PDB entry 7ENN | electron microscopy, 2.80 A resolution | chains C and I of the 11 polymer chains in the assembly

== Chain C ==
Protein: Histone H2A type 1
From: Xenopus laevis
UniProtKB: P06897 (H2A1_XENLA); residues 1-129 here correspond to UniProt positions 2-130 (UniProt number = residue number + 1)
Chain sequence (129 residues; numbered 1 to 129; the number before each row is that of its first residue):
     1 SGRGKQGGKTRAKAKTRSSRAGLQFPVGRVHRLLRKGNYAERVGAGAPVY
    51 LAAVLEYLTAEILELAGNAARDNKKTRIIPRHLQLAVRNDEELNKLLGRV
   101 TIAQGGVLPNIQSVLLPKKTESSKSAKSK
Not modelled in the structure: 1-11, 119-129
Construct notes: conflict Arg99 (Gly100 in P06897), Ser123 (Ala124 in P06897)
UniProt features mapped onto this chain:
  - modified residue: Ser1 (N-acetylserine), Lys5 (N6-(2-hydroxyisobutyryl)lysine), Lys9 (N6-(2-hydroxyisobutyryl)lysine), Lys36 (N6-(2-hydroxyisobutyryl)lysine), Lys74 (N6-(2-hydroxyisobutyryl)lysine), Lys75 (N6-(2-hydroxyisobutyryl)lysine), Lys95 (N6-(2-hydroxyisobutyryl)lysine), Gln104 (N5-methylglutamine), Lys118 (N6-(2-hydroxyisobutyryl)lysine)
  - cross-link (Glycyl lysine isopeptide (Lys-Gly)): Lys13 (interchain with G-Cter in ubiquitin), Lys15 (interchain with G-Cter in ubiquitin), Lys119 (interchain with G-Cter in ubiquitin)

== Chain I ==
Molecule: 167-nt DNA strand
Sequence (167 nucleotides; numbered -9 to 157; the number before each row is that of its first residue; numbers below 1 keep their minus sign (DC-9 is residue -9)):
    -9 CGCGGCCGCCCTGGAGAATCCCGGTGCCGAGGCCGCTCAATTGGTCGTAG
    41 ACAGCTCTAGCACCGCTTAAACGCACGTACGCGCTGTCCCCCGCGTTTTA
    91 ACCGCCAAGGGGATTACTCCCTAGTCTCCAGGCACGTGTCAGATATATAC
   141 ATCCTGAAGCTTGTCGA
Not modelled in the structure: -9 to 1, 148-157

== Interface between chain C and chain I ==
Contacting residue pairs - 13 pairs, chain C then chain I:
  Arg29(C) with DC123(I), salt bridge to the phosphate
  Arg42(C) with DT112(I), sugar contact; DA113(I), phosphate contact
  Val43(C) with DT112(I), sugar contact; DA113(I), hydrogen bond to the phosphate
  Gly44(C) with DT112(I), phosphate contact
  Ala45(C) with DT112(I), hydrogen bond to the phosphate
  Lys75(C) with DG132(I), sugar contact; DA133(I), salt bridge to the phosphate
  Thr76(C) with DA131(I), hydrogen bond to the phosphate; DG132(I), hydrogen bond to the phosphate
  Arg77(C) with DA131(I), sugar contact; DG132(I), hydrogen bond to the phosphate
Also at the interface, not in a pair above, chain C (10 interface residues in all): Thr16, Glu41
Also at the interface, not in a pair above, chain I (8 interface residues in all): DG121, DG122

== Overview ==
10 residues of chain C and 8 residues of chain I are in contact, with 5 hydrogen bonds and 2 salt bridges.
Polar contacts include Val43(C)-DA113(I), Ala45(C)-DT112(I) and Thr76(C)-DA131(I).
Chain C is Histone H2A type 1 (Xenopus laevis) and chain I is a 167-nt DNA strand; the structure, The
structure of ALC1 bound to the nucleosome, was determined by electron microscopy.
